5W8J - chains C and D of the 4 polymer chains in the assembly; structure by X-ray diffraction, 1.55 A resolution.

# Chain C (and D)
Name: L-lactate dehydrogenase A chain
Organism: Homo sapiens
Notes: EC 1.1.1.27; chain D of this document is another copy of the same molecule, construct and numbering; everything in this record applies to it too
UniProtKB: P00338 (LDHA_HUMAN); residues 0-331 here correspond to UniProt positions 1-332 (UniProt number = residue number + 1)
Amino-acid sequence (332 residues; each row starts with the number of its first residue; numbering starts at 0):
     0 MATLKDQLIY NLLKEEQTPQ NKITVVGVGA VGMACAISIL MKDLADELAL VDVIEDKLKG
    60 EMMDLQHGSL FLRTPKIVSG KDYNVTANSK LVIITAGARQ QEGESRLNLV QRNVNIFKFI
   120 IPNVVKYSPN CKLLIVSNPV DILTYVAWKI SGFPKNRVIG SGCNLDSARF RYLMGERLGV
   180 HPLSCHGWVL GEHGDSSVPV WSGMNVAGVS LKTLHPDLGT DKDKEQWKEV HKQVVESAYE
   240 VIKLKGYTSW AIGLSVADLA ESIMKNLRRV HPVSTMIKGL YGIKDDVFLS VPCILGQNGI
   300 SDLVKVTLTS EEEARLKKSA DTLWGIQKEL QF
Unresolved in the structure: 0
Small-molecule neighbours:
  - 9Y7 (2-{3-(3,4-difluorophenyl)-5-hydroxy-4-[(4-sulfamoylphenyl)methyl]-1H-pyrazol-1-yl}-1,3-thiazole-4-carboxylic acid), molecule 1: Val25, Gly26, Val50, Asp51, Val52, Lys80, Tyr82, Ala95, Gly96, Ala97, Arg98, Arg111, Ile115, Phe118, Ile119
  - 9Y7, molecule 2: Ala97, Arg98, Gln99, Arg105, Leu108, Asn137, Pro138, Val139, Asp140, Ile141, Leu164, Arg168, Glu191, His192, Gly193, Ala237, Ile241, Thr247, Ile251, Leu322
  - malonic acid (MLA), molecule 1: Arg170, His185, Trp187, Val269
  - malonic acid (MLA), molecule 2: Leu182, Ser183, His185
Curated features (UniProtKB/Swiss-Prot):
  - active site: His192 (Proton acceptor)
  - binding site (NAD(+)): Arg98, Asn137
  - binding site (substrate): Arg105, Asn137, Arg168, Thr247
  - modified residue: Ala1 (N-acetylalanine), Lys4 (N6-acetyllysine), Tyr9 (Phosphotyrosine), Lys13 (N6-acetyllysine), Thr17 (Phosphothreonine), Lys56 (N6-acetyllysine), Lys80 (N6-acetyllysine), Lys117 (N6-acetyllysine), Lys125 (N6-acetyllysine), Lys223 (N6-acetyllysine), Lys231 (N6-acetyllysine), Tyr238 (Phosphotyrosine), Lys242 (N6-acetyllysine), Thr308 (Phosphothreonine), Ser309 (Phosphoserine), Lys317 (N6-acetyllysine), Thr321 (Phosphothreonine)
  - cross-link: Lys56 (Glycyl lysine isopeptide (Lys-Gly) (interchain with G-Cter in SUMO2))
What the authors report for this chain:
  - binding site for 9Y7: Asp140, Ile141, Glu191

# How chain C and chain D interact
Residue-residue contacts (117; chain C residue first):
  Thr2(C) - Glu224(D)
  Leu3(C) - Leu213(D)  hydrophobic
  Leu3(C) - His214(D)
  Leu3(C) - Leu217(D)  hydrophobic
  Leu3(C) - Glu224(D)  hydrogen bond (backbone-side chain)
  Leu3(C) - Trp226(D)
  Lys4(C) - Arg176(D)
  Lys4(C) - Leu177(D)
  Gln6(C) - Leu213(D)  hydrogen bond (side chain-backbone)
  Leu7(C) - Val205(D)  hydrophobic
  Leu7(C) - Val208(D)  hydrophobic
  Ile8(C) - Leu177(D)
  Met32(C) - Trp249(D)  hydrophobic
  Ile36(C) - Trp249(D)  hydrophobic
  Ser37(C) - Met40(D)
  Met40(C) - Ser37(D)
  Met40(C) - Met40(D)  hydrophobic
  Met40(C) - Lys41(D)
  Met40(C) - Leu253(D)  hydrophobic
  Lys41(C) - Met40(D)
  Asp55(C) - Leu243(D)
  Lys56(C) - Leu243(D)  hydrogen bond (backbone-backbone)
  Lys58(C) - Glu239(D)  salt bridge
  Lys58(C) - Leu243(D)
  Gly59(C) - Val240(D)
  Gly59(C) - Leu243(D)
  Gly59(C) - Lys244(D)
  Glu60(C) - Lys244(D)  salt bridge
  Glu60(C) - Trp249(D)  hydrogen bond
  Met62(C) - Ser236(D)
  Met62(C) - Glu239(D)
  Met62(C) - Val240(D)  hydrophobic
  Met62(C) - Leu243(D)  hydrophobic
  Asp63(C) - Lys244(D)  salt bridge
  Asp63(C) - Thr247(D)
  Asp63(C) - Ser248(D)  hydrogen bond (side chain-backbone)
  Asp63(C) - Trp249(D)  hydrogen bond (side chain-backbone)
  Asp63(C) - Ala250(D)  hydrogen bond (side chain-backbone)
  Leu64(C) - Trp249(D)  hydrophobic
  Gln65(C) - Tyr171(D)  hydrogen bond
  His66(C) - Arg168(D)  hydrogen bond
  His66(C) - Ser236(D)
  His66(C) - Val240(D)
  His66(C) - Ala250(D)
  Gly67(C) - Ala250(D)
  Gly67(C) - Leu253(D)
  Ser68(C) - Tyr171(D)
  Ser68(C) - His180(D)
  Leu69(C) - Ala167(D)  hydrophobic
  Leu69(C) - Arg170(D)
  Leu69(C) - Pro181(D)
  Leu69(C) - Leu182(D)
  Phe70(C) - Ala167(D)  hydrophobic
  Phe70(C) - Leu253(D)  hydrophobic
  Phe70(C) - Ser254(D)
  Phe70(C) - Asp257(D)
  Leu71(C) - His180(D)
  Arg72(C) - Leu182(D)
  Leu164(C) - His66(D)
  Ala167(C) - Leu69(D)  hydrophobic
  Ala167(C) - Phe70(D)  hydrophobic
  Arg168(C) - His66(D)  hydrogen bond
  Arg170(C) - Leu69(D)
  Tyr171(C) - Gln65(D)  hydrogen bond
  Tyr171(C) - Ser68(D)
  Arg176(C) - Lys4(D)
  Leu177(C) - Lys4(D)
  Leu177(C) - Ile8(D)
  Val179(C) - Ile8(D)  hydrophobic
  His180(C) - Ser68(D)
  His180(C) - Leu71(D)
  Pro181(C) - Leu69(D)
  Leu182(C) - Leu69(D)
  Leu182(C) - Arg72(D)
  Val205(C) - Leu7(D)  hydrophobic
  Val208(C) - Leu7(D)  hydrophobic
  Leu210(C) - Leu7(D)  hydrophobic
  Leu213(C) - Leu3(D)  hydrophobic
  Leu213(C) - Gln6(D)
  Leu213(C) - Leu7(D)  hydrophobic
  His214(C) - Leu3(D)
  Leu217(C) - Leu3(D)  hydrophobic
  Glu224(C) - Thr2(D)
  Glu224(C) - Leu3(D)  hydrogen bond (side chain-backbone)
  Trp226(C) - Leu3(D)
  Ser236(C) - Met62(D)
  Ser236(C) - His66(D)
  Glu239(C) - Lys58(D)  salt bridge
  Glu239(C) - Met62(D)
  Val240(C) - Gly59(D)
  Val240(C) - Met62(D)  hydrophobic
  Val240(C) - His66(D)
  Leu243(C) - Asp55(D)
  Leu243(C) - Lys56(D)  hydrogen bond (backbone-backbone)
  Leu243(C) - Lys58(D)
  Leu243(C) - Gly59(D)
  Leu243(C) - Met62(D)  hydrophobic
  Lys244(C) - Lys56(D)
  Lys244(C) - Gly59(D)
  Lys244(C) - Glu60(D)  salt bridge
  Lys244(C) - Asp63(D)  salt bridge
  Thr247(C) - Asp63(D)
  Ser248(C) - Asp63(D)  hydrogen bond (backbone-side chain)
  Trp249(C) - Met32(D)
  Trp249(C) - Ile36(D)  hydrophobic
  Trp249(C) - Glu60(D)  hydrogen bond
  Trp249(C) - Asp63(D)  hydrogen bond (backbone-side chain)
  Trp249(C) - Leu64(D)  hydrophobic
  Trp249(C) - Trp249(D)  hydrophobic
  Ala250(C) - Asp63(D)  hydrogen bond (backbone-side chain)
  Ala250(C) - His66(D)
  Ala250(C) - Gly67(D)
  Leu253(C) - Met40(D)  hydrophobic
  Leu253(C) - Gly67(D)
  Leu253(C) - Phe70(D)  hydrophobic
  Ser254(C) - Phe70(D)
  Asp257(C) - Phe70(D)
Also at the interface, not in a pair above, chain C (61 interface residues in all): Pro74, Asn163, Tyr246
Also at the interface, not in a pair above, chain D (61 interface residues in all): Pro74, Asn163, Leu164, Val179, Leu210, Tyr246

# In short
The chain C/chain D interface involves 61 residues from each chain, with 17 hydrogen bonds and 6 salt bridges.
Polar contacts include Lys58(C)-Glu239(D), Glu60(C)-Lys244(D) and Asp63(C)-Lys244(D). Ligands of chain C:
malonic acid and compound 9Y7. From the paper: a binding site for 9Y7 at Asp140(C), Ile141(C) and Glu191(C).
Both chains are L-lactate dehydrogenase A chain (Homo sapiens). Entry 5W8J (Crystal Structure of Lactate
Dehydrogenase A in complex with inhibitor compound 29) was determined by X-ray diffraction together with 5W8H,
5W8I, 5W8K and 5W8L from the same study.
